PDB entry 5PAH | X-ray diffraction, 2.10 A resolution | chain A

Chain A:
Name: Phenylalanine 4-monooxygenase
From: Homo sapiens
Notes: EC 1.14.16.1; fragment: catalytic domain
Reference sequence: P00439 (PH4H_HUMAN); residue numbers follow UniProt; this construct covers 117-424
Sequence (308 residues; row label = number of the first residue in the row):
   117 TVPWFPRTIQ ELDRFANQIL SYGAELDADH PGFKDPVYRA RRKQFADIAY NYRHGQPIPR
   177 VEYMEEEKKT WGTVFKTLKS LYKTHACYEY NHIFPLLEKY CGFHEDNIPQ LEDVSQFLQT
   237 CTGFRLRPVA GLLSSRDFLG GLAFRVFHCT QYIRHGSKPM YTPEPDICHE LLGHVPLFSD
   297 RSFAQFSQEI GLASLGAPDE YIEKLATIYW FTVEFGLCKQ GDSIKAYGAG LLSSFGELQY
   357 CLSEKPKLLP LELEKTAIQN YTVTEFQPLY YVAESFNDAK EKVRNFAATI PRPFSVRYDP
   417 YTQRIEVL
Curated features (UniProtKB/Swiss-Prot):
  - binding site (Fe cation): H285, H290, E330
  - natural variant: F121 (F121L: In PAH deficiency), T124 (T124I: In PAH deficiency), D129 (D129Y: In PAH deficiency), D143 (D143G: In PAH deficiency), D145 (D145V: In PAH deficiency), H146 (H146Y: In PAH deficiency), G148 (G148S: In PAH deficiency), D151 (D151H: In PAH deficiency), Y154 (Y154N: In PAH deficiency; uncertain significance), R155 (R155P: In PAH deficiency), R157 (R157N: In PAH deficiency; R157S: In PAH deficiency), R158 (R158Q: In PAH deficiency; R158W: In PAH deficiency), 121 further natural variant entries in UniProt
  - mutagenesis: I283 (I283C: Loss of positive cooperativity and reduction of fold-activation by L-Phe preincubation)

Overview:
UniProt lists 3 Fe cation-binding residues and one mutagenesis site.
Chain A is Phenylalanine 4-monooxygenase (Homo sapiens); the structure, Human phenylalanine hydroxylase
catalytic domain dimer with bound dopamine inhibitor, was determined by X-ray diffraction together with 3PAH,
4PAH and 6PAH from the same study.
